Entry 7F0D (electron microscopy, 3.30 A resolution); this record covers chains A and X of the 31 polymer chains in the assembly.

# Chain A
Molecule: 23S rRNA
Organism: Mycobacterium tuberculosis H37Ra
Sequence (3138 nucleotides; each row starts with the number of its first residue):
     1 UUGUAAGUGU CUAAGGGCGC AUGGUGGAUG CCUUGGCAUC GAGAGCCGAU GAAGGACGUG
    61 GGAGGCUGCG AUAUGCCUCG GGGAGCUGUC AACCGAGCGU GGAUCCGAGG AUUUCCGAAU
   121 GGGGAAACCC AGCACGAGUG AUGUCGUGCU ACCCGCAUCU GAAUAUAUAG GGUGCGGGAG
   181 GGAACGCGGG GAAGUGAAAC AUCUCAGUAC CCGUAGGAGG AGAAAACAAU UGUGAUUCCG
   241 CAAGUAGUGG CGAGCGAACG CGGAACAGGC UAAACCGCAC GCAUGGGUAA CCGGGUAGGG
   301 GUUGUGUGUG CGGGGUUGUG GGAGGAUAUG UCUCAGCGCU ACCCGGCUGA GAGGCAGUCA
   361 GAAAGUGUCG UGGUUAGCGG AAGUGGCCUG GGAUGGUCUG CCGUAGACGG UGAGAGCCCG
   421 GUACGCGAAA ACCCGGCACC UGCCUAGUAU CAAUUCCCGA GUAGCAGCGG GCCCGUGGAA
   481 UCCGCUGUGA AUCCGCCGGG ACCACCCGGU AAGCCUAAAU ACUCCUCGAU GACCGAUAGC
   541 GGAUUAGUAC CGUGAGGGAA UGGUGAAAAG UACCCCGGGA GGGGAGUGAA AGAGUACCUG
   601 AAACCGUGUG CCUACAAUCC GUCAGAGCCU CCUUUUCCUC UCCGGAGGAG GGUGGUGAUG
   661 GCGUGCCUUU UGAAGAAUGA GCCUGCGAGU CAGGGACAUG UCGCAAGGUU AACCCGUGUG
   721 GGGUAGCCGC AGCGAAAGCG AGUCUGAAUA GGGCGACCCA CACGCGCAUA CGCGCGUGUG
   781 AAUAGUGGCG UGUUCUGGAC CCGAAGCGGA GUGAUCUACC CAUGGCCAGG GUGAAGCGCG
   841 GGUAAGACCG CGUGGAGGCC CGAACCCACU UAGGUUGAAG ACUGAGGGGA UGAGCUGUGG
   901 GUAGGGGUGA AAGGCCAAUC AAACUCCGUG AUAGCUGGUU CUCCCCGAAA UGCAUUUAGG
   961 UGCAGCGUUG CGUGGUUCAC CGCGGAGGUA GAGCUACUGG AUGGCCGAUG GGCCCUACUA
  1021 GGUUACUGAC GUCAGCCAAA CUCCGAAUGC CGUGGUGUAA AGCGUGGCAG UGAGACGGCG
  1081 GGGGAUAAGC UCCGUACGUC GAAAGGGAAA CAGCCCAGAU CGCCGGCUAA GGCCCCCAAG
  1141 CGUGUGCUAA GUGGGAAAGG AUGUGCAGUC GCAAAGACAA CCAGGAGGUU GGCUUAGAAG
  1201 CAGCCACCCU UGAAAGAGUG CGUAAUAGCU CACUGGUCAA GUGAUUGUGC GCCGAUAAUG
  1261 UAGCGGGGCU CAAGCACACC GCCGAAGCCG CGGCACAUCC ACCUUGUGGU GGGUGUGGGU
  1321 AGGGGAGCGU CCCUCAUUCA GCGAAGCCAC CGGGUGACCG GUGGUGGAGG GUGGGGGAGU
  1381 GAGAAUGCAG GCAUGAGUAG CGACAAGGCA AGUGAGAACC UUGCCCGCCG AAAGACCAAG
  1441 GGUUCCUGGG CCAGGCCAGU CCGCCCAGGG UGAGUCGGGA CCUAAGGCGA GGCCGACAGG
  1501 CGUAGUCGAU GGACAACGGG UUGAUAUUCC CGUACCCGUG UGUGGGCGCC CGUGACGAAU
  1561 CAGCGGUACU AACCACCCAA AACCGGAUCG AUCACUCCCC UUCGGGGGUG UGGAGUUCUG
  1621 GGGCUGCGUG GGAACUUCGC UGGUAGUAGU CAAGCGAAGG GGUGACGCAG GAAGGUAGCC
  1681 GUACCAGUCA GUGGUAACAC UGGGGCAAGC CGGUAGGGAG AGCGAUAGGC AAAUCCGUCG
  1741 CUCACUAAUC CUGAGAGGUG ACGCAUAGCC GGUUGAGGCG AAUUCGGUGA UCCUCUGCUG
  1801 CCAAGAAAAG CCUCUAGCGA GCACACACAC GGCCCGUACC CCAAACCGAC ACAGGUGGUC
  1861 AGGUAGAGCA UACCAAGGCG UACGAGAUAA CUAUGGUUAA GGAACUCGGC AAAAUGCCCC
  1921 CGUAACUUCG GGAGAAGGGG GACCGGAAUA UCGUGAACAC CCUUGCGGUG GGAGCGGGAU
  1981 CCGGUCGCAG AAACCAGUGA GGAGCGACUG UUUACUAAAA ACACAGGUCC GUGCGAAGUC
  2041 GCAAGACGAU GUAUACGGAC UGACGCCUGC CCGGUGCUGG AAGGUUAAGA GGACCCGUUA
  2101 ACCCGCAAGG GUGAAGCGGA GAAUUUAAGC CCCAGUAAAC GGCGGUGGUA ACUAUAACCA
  2161 UCCUAAGGUA GCGAAAUUCC UUGUCGGGUA AGUUCCGACC UGCACGAAUG GCGUAACGAC
  2221 UUCUCAACUG UCUCAACCAU AGACUCGGCG AAAUUGCACU ACGAGUAAAG AUGCUCGUUA
  2281 CGCGCGGCAG GACGAAAAGA CCCCGGGACC UUCACUACAA CUUGGUAUUG AUGUUCGGUA
  2341 CGGUUUGUGU AGGAUAGGUG GGAGACUGUG AAACCUCGAC GCCAGUUGGG GCGGAGUCGU
  2401 UGUUGAAAUA CCACUCUGAU CGUAUUGGGC AUCUAACCUC GAACCCUGAA UCGGGUUUAG
  2461 GGACAGUGCC UGGCGGGUAG UUUAACUGGG GCGGUUGCCU CCUAAAAUGU AACGGAGGCG
  2521 CCCAAAGGUU CCCUCAACCU GGACGGCAAU CAGGUGGCGA GUGUAAAUGC ACAAGGGAGC
  2581 UUGACUGCGA GACUUACAAG UCAAGCAGGG ACGAAAGUCG GGAUUAGUGA UCCGGCACCC
  2641 CCGAGUGGAA GGGGUGUCGC UCAACGGAUA AAAGGUACCC CGGGGAUAAC AGGCUGAUCU
  2701 UCCCCAAGAG UCCAUAUCGA CGGGAUGGUU UGGCACCUCG AUGUCGGCUC GUCGCAUCCU
  2761 GGGGCUGGAG CAGGUCCCAA GGGUUGGGCU GUUCGCCCAU UAAAGCGGCA CGCGAGCUGG
  2821 GUUUAGAACG UCGUGAGACA GUUCGGUCUC UAUCCGCCGC GCGCGUCAGA AACUUGAGGA
  2881 AACCUGUCCC UAGUACGAGA GGACCGGGAC GGACGAACCU CUGGUGCACC AGUUGUCCCG
  2941 CCAGGGGCAC CGCUGGAUAG CCACGUUCGG UCAGGAUAAC CGCUGAAAGC AUCUAAGCGG
  3001 GAAACCUUCU CCAAGAUCAG GUUUCUCACC CACUUGGUGG GAUAAGGCCC CCCGCAGAAC
  3061 ACGGGUUCAA UAGGUCAGAC CUGGAAGCUC AGUAAUGGGU GUAGGGAACU GGUGCUAACC
  3121 GGCCGAAAAC UUACAACA
Unresolved in the structure: 1-4, 1013-1022, 3133-3138
Metal / ion sites: Mg2+ near A2300 (its only coordinating residue here)
Ligand contacts: clarithromycin (CTY): U875, A2295, A2296, A2297, A2300, A2741, G2743, U2847, C2848, U2849

# Chain X
Name: 50S ribosomal protein L28
Organism: Mycobacterium tuberculosis H37Ra
UniProtKB: A0A045IDB8 (A0A045IDB8_MYCTX); numbering as in UniProt (aligned over 1-64)
Sequence (64 residues; numbered 1 to 64; the number before each row is that of its first residue):
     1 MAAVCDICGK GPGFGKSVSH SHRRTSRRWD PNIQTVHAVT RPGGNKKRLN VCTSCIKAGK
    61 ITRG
Unresolved in the structure: 64

# Interface between chain A and chain X
Contacting residue pairs - 92 pairs, chain A then chain X:
  A163(A) / Asn-45(X)  base contact
  U164(A) / Asn-45(X)  base contact
  U166(A) / Gly-43(X)  base contact
  A167(A) / Arg-41(X)  sugar contact
  U168(A) / Asn-45(X)  hydrogen bond to the base
  G190(A) / Phe-14(X)  sugar contact
  G191(A) / Ser-26(X)  phosphate contact
  A192(A) / Lys-16(X)  salt bridge to the phosphate
  A201(A) / Arg-23(X)  sugar contact
  U202(A) / Ser-21(X)  sugar contact
  U202(A) / His-22(X)  sugar contact
  U202(A) / Arg-23(X)  salt bridge to the phosphate
  C203(A) / Arg-24(X)  phosphate contact
  G461(A) / Ser-54(X)  sugar contact
  G461(A) / Lys-57(X)  base contact
  G461(A) / Ala-58(X)  base contact
  G461(A) / Gly-59(X)  phosphate contact
  U462(A) / Ser-54(X)  phosphate contact
  C468(A) / Trp-29(X)  hydrogen bond to the base
  G469(A) / Gly-15(X)  sugar contact
  G469(A) / Lys-16(X)  hydrogen bond to the sugar
  G469(A) / Val-18(X)  phosphate contact
  G469(A) / Trp-29(X)  sugar contact
  G470(A) / Val-18(X)  phosphate contact
  G470(A) / Arg-24(X)  salt bridge to the phosphate
  G471(A) / Arg-24(X)  salt bridge to the phosphate
  U476(A) / His-22(X)  salt bridge to the phosphate
  G484(A) / Gly-13(X)  sugar contact
  G484(A) / Trp-29(X)  base contact
  C485(A) / Lys-10(X)  phosphate contact
  C485(A) / Gly-11(X)  sugar contact
  C485(A) / Trp-29(X)  base contact
  C485(A) / Asp-30(X)  hydrogen bond to the sugar
  C485(A) / Pro-31(X)  phosphate contact
  U486(A) / Lys-10(X)  salt bridge to the phosphate
  U486(A) / Asp-30(X)  sugar contact
  U486(A) / Pro-31(X)  phosphate contact
  U486(A) / Asn-32(X)  hydrogen bond to the phosphate
  G487(A) / Asn-32(X)  hydrogen bond to the phosphate
  G487(A) / Thr-53(X)  hydrogen bond to the phosphate
  U488(A) / Lys-57(X)  salt bridge to the phosphate
  G489(A) / Lys-57(X)  hydrogen bond to the base
  C1494(A) / Met-1(X)  phosphate contact
  C1494(A) / Asn-50(X)  phosphate contact
  G1495(A) / Met-1(X)  phosphate contact
  G1495(A) / Ala-3(X)  phosphate contact
  A1496(A) / Ala-2(X)  phosphate contact
  A1496(A) / Ala-3(X)  phosphate contact
  A1496(A) / Val-4(X)  sugar contact
  A1496(A) / Pro-12(X)  sugar contact
  A1496(A) / Phe-14(X)  base contact
  A1496(A) / Arg-28(X)  salt bridge to the phosphate
  A2043(A) / Met-1(X)  sugar contact
  U2316(A) / Ser-21(X)  hydrogen bond to the sugar
  U2316(A) / Arg-23(X)  base contact
  A2317(A) / Ser-19(X)  hydrogen bond to the phosphate
  A2317(A) / His-20(X)  hydrogen bond to the phosphate
  A2317(A) / Ser-21(X)  phosphate contact
  A2317(A) / Arg-23(X)  sugar contact
  C2318(A) / Ser-19(X)  phosphate contact
  C2318(A) / Thr-25(X)  sugar contact
  A2327(A) / Asn-32(X)  hydrogen bond to the base
  A2327(A) / Gln-34(X)  base contact
  A2327(A) / Thr-53(X)  sugar contact
  U2328(A) / Gln-34(X)  hydrogen bond to the base
  A2436(A) / Arg-63(X)  sugar contact
  C2437(A) / Thr-35(X)  phosphate contact
  C2437(A) / Val-36(X)  phosphate contact
  C2437(A) / His-37(X)  hydrogen bond to the phosphate
  C2438(A) / Thr-35(X)  hydrogen bond to the phosphate
  C2438(A) / Arg-48(X)  salt bridge to the phosphate
  G2455(A) / Asn-45(X)  phosphate contact
  G2455(A) / Lys-46(X)  phosphate contact
  G2455(A) / Lys-47(X)  phosphate contact
  U2456(A) / Asn-45(X)  phosphate contact
  U2456(A) / Lys-46(X)  salt bridge to the phosphate
  U2467(A) / Met-1(X)  hydrogen bond to the sugar
  U2467(A) / Gln-34(X)  hydrogen bond to the base
  G2468(A) / Met-1(X)  sugar contact
  G2468(A) / Asp-30(X)  hydrogen bond to the sugar
  G2468(A) / Pro-31(X)  sugar contact
  G2468(A) / Asn-32(X)  hydrogen bond to the base
  C2469(A) / Arg-27(X)  salt bridge to the phosphate
  C2469(A) / Arg-28(X)  phosphate contact
  C2469(A) / Trp-29(X)  phosphate contact
  C2469(A) / Asp-30(X)  phosphate contact
  C2470(A) / Arg-27(X)  salt bridge to the phosphate
  C2470(A) / Trp-29(X)  phosphate contact
  G2480(A) / Arg-23(X)  sugar contact
  A2670(A) / Ser-21(X)  base contact
  A2670(A) / His-22(X)  base contact
  A2671(A) / Ser-21(X)  base contact
Other interface residues (no listed pair), chain A (52 interface residues in all): G467, C1497, A2044, U2329, G2454, U2457, G2466
Other interface residues (no listed pair), chain X (44 interface residues in all): Ile-56

# In short
Chain A and chain X form an interface of 52 and 44 residues respectively, with 19 hydrogen bonds and 12 salt
bridges. Polar contacts include U168(A)/Asn-45(X), C468(A)/Trp-29(X) and G489(A)/Lys-57(X). Ligands of chain
A: clarithromycin.
Chain A is 23S rRNA and chain X is 50S ribosomal protein L28, both from Mycobacterium tuberculosis H37Ra; the
structure, Cryo-EM structure of Mycobacterium tuberculosis 50S ribosome subunit bound with clarithromycin, was
determined by electron microscopy.
